PDB entry 6EEC | electron microscopy, 3.55 A resolution | chains D and J of the 10 polymer chains in the assembly

# Chain D
Protein: DNA-directed RNA polymerase subunit beta'
Organism: Mycobacterium tuberculosis
Notes: EC 2.7.7.6
UniProt: A5U053 (RPOC_MYCTA); residues 1-1316 here = UniProt positions 1-1316
Chain sequence (1326 residues; numbered -1 to 1324; the number before each row is that of its first residue; numbers below 1 keep their minus sign (Gly-1 is residue -1)):
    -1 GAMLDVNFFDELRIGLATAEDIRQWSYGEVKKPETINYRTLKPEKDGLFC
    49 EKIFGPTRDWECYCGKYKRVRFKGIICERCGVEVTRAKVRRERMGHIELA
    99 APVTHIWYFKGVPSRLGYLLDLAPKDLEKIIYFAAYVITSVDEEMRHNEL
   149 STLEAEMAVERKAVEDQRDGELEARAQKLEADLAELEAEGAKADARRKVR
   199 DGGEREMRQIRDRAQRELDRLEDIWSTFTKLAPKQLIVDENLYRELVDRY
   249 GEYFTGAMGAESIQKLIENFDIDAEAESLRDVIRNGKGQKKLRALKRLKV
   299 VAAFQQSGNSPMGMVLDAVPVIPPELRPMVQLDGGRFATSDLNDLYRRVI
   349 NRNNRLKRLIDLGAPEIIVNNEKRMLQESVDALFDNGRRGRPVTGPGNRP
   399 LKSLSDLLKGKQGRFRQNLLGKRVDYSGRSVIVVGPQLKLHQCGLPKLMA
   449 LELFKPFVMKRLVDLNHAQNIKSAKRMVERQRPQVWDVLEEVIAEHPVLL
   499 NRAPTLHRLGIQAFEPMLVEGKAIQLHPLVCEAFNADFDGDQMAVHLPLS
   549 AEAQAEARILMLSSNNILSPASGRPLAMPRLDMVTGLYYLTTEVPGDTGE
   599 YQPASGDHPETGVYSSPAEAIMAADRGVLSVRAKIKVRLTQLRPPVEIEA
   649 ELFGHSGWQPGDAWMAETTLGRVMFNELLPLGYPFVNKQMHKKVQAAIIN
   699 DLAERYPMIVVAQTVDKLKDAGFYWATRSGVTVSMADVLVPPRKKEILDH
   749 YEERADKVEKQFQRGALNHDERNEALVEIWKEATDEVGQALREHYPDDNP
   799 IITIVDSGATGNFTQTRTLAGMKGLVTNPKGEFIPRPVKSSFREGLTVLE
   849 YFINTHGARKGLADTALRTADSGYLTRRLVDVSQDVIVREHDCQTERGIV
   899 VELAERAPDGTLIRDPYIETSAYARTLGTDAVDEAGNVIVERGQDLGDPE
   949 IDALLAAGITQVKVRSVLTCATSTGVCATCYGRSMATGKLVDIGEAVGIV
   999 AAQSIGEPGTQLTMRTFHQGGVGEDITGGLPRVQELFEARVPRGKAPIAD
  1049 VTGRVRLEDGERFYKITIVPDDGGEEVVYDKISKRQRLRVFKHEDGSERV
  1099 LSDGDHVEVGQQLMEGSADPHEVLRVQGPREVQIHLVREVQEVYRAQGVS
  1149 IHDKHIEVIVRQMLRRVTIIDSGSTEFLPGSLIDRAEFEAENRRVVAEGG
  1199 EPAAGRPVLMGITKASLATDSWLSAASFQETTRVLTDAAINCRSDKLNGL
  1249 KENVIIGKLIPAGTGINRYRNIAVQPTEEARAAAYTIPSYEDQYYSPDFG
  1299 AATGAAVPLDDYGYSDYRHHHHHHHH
Disordered / not traced: 1013-1024, 1091-1096, 1283-1324
Construct notes: expression tag (-1 to 0, 1317-1324)
UniProt features mapped onto this chain:
  - binding site (Zn(2+)): Cys60, Cys62, Cys75, Cys78, Cys891, Cys968, Cys975, Cys978
  - binding site (Mg(2+)): Asp535, Asp537, Asp539
Bound ions: Zn2+ site 1: Cys60, Tyr61, Cys62, Cys78; Mg2+: Asp535, Asp537, Asp539; Zn2+ site 2: Cys891, Cys968, Cys975, Cys978
Residues lining bound ligands: Corallopyronin A (C0L; methyl [(1E,5R)-5-{(3E)-3-[(2E,4E,8R,9E,12E)-1,8-dihydroxy-2,5,9-trimethyltetradeca-2,4,9,12-tetraen-1-ylidene]-2,4-dioxo-3,4-d ihydro-2H-pyran-6-yl}hex-1-en-1-yl]carbamate): Leu406, Lys407, Gly408, Lys409, Leu417, Leu418, Gly419, Lys420, Val878, Gln882, Ile997, Trp1220, Leu1221, Ala1224, Ser1225, Thr1229, Leu1233, Leu1248, Lys1249, Val1252, Ile1253

# Chain J
Protein: RNA polymerase-binding protein RbpA
Organism: Mycobacterium tuberculosis
UniProt: P9WHJ4 (RBPA_MYCTO); numbering as in UniProt (aligned over 1-111)
Chain sequence (111 residues; row label = number of the first residue in the row):
     1 MADRVLRGSRLGAVSYETDRNHDLAPRQIARYRTDNGEEFEVPFADDAEI
    51 PGTWLCRNGMEGTLIEGDLPEPKKVKPPRTHWDMLLERRSIEELEELLKE
   101 RLELIRSRRRG
Disordered / not traced: 1-3

# How chain D and chain J interact
Contacting residue pairs - 53 pairs, chain D then chain J:
  Gln22(D) with Arg57(J), hydrogen bond (backbone-side chain)
  Trp23(D) with Arg57(J)
  Ser24(D) with Arg57(J), hydrogen bond (backbone-side chain)
  Tyr25(D) with Arg57(J)
  Gly26(D) with Arg57(J)
  Glu27(D) with Gly59(J)
  Lys29(D) with Gly59(J), hydrogen bond (side chain-backbone)
  Leu39(D) with Leu11(J)
  Lys50(D) with Leu55(J), hydrogen bond (side chain-backbone)
  Thr55(D) with Leu11(J); Gly12(J); Ala13(J)
  Arg56(D) with Gly12(J); Ala13(J)
  Asp57(D) with Ala13(J); Val14(J); Ser15(J), hydrogen bond (side chain-backbone)
  Trp58(D) with Ser15(J)
  Tyr65(D) with Ala45(J)
  Val68(D) with Glu17(J); Arg20(J); Leu24(J)
  Arg69(D) with Arg20(J); Leu24(J); Ala25(J), hydrogen bond (backbone-backbone)
  Phe70(D) with Ala25(J), hydrophobic
  Lys71(D) with Asp19(J), salt bridge; Leu24(J); Arg27(J), hydrogen bond (backbone-side chain)
  Gly72(D) with Arg27(J); Pro43(J)
  Ile73(D) with Arg27(J); Pro43(J); Ala45(J), hydrophobic
  Ile74(D) with Pro43(J), hydrogen bond (backbone-backbone); Phe44(J)
  Glu76(D) with Phe44(J); Ala48(J); Glu49(J); Pro51(J); Trp54(J)
  Arg84(D) with Asp19(J)
  Glu323(D) with Arg10(J), salt bridge
  Pro326(D) with Arg10(J)
  Val328(D) with Gly8(J); Ser9(J)
  Gln329(D) with Arg7(J); Gly8(J); Ser9(J), hydrogen bond (backbone-backbone); Leu11(J)
  Leu330(D) with Leu6(J), hydrophobic; Arg7(J)
  Asp331(D) with Arg7(J), hydrogen bond (backbone-backbone)
Also at the interface, not in a pair above, chain D (34 interface residues in all): Arg21, Asp44, Arg67, Gly79, His94
Also at the interface, not in a pair above, chain J (30 interface residues in all): Thr18, Asp23, Val42, Asn58

# In short
34 residues of chain D and 30 residues of chain J are in contact; the contacts include 10 hydrogen bonds and 2
salt bridges. Polar pairs include Lys71(D)-Asp19(J), Glu323(D)-Arg10(J) and Gln22(D)-Arg57(J). Ligands of
chain D: Corallopyronin A.
Here chain D is DNA-directed RNA polymerase subunit beta' and chain J is RNA polymerase-binding protein RbpA,
both from Mycobacterium tuberculosis. Entry 6EEC (Mycobacterium tuberculosis RNAP promoter unwinding
intermediate complex with RbpA/CarD and AP3 promoter captured by Corallopyronin) was determined by electron
microscopy together with 6EDT, 6EE8 and 6M7J from the same study.
